PDB entry 1G1X | X-ray diffraction, 2.60 A resolution | chains D and B of the 5 polymer chains in the assembly

== Chain D ==
Molecule: 16S ribosomal RNA
Sequence (41 nucleotides; each row starts with the number of its first residue; note: 54 numbers in that range are skipped by the numbering (no residue carries them; nothing is unmodelled there)):
   582 AAGGCGGCCGAAA
   649 GGCUAGACGGUGGGAGAGGGUGGUGGAA
Not modelled in the structure: 676

== Chain B ==
Name: 30S ribosomal protein S15
Source organism: Thermus thermophilus
Reference sequence: Q5SJ76 (RS15_THET8); aligned to UniProt positions 1-88 over residues 1-88 (the alignment contains insertions or deletions, so no single offset holds)
Chain sequence (88 residues; numbered 1 to 88; the number before each row is that of its first residue):
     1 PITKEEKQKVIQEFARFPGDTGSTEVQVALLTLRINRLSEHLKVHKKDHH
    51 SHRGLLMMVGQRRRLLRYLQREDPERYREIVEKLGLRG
Differences from the reference sequence: conflict Glu79 (Ala in Q5SJ76), Ile80 (Leu in Q5SJ76), Val81 (Ile in Q5SJ76), Leu86 (Ile in Q5SJ76)

== Chain D / chain B interface ==
Residue-residue contacts (20):
  C656(D) with Gln27(B), hydrogen bond to the sugar
  G657(D) with Thr21(B), hydrogen bond to the sugar; Gly22(B), sugar contact; Gln27(B), sugar contact; Leu30(B), phosphate contact
  G658(D) with Lys7(B), salt bridge to the phosphate; Ile11(B), sugar contact; Thr21(B), sugar contact; Leu30(B), phosphate contact
  U659(D) with Lys7(B), salt bridge to the phosphate
  G666(D) with His50(B), sugar contact
  G667(D) with His41(B), base contact; Asp48(B), hydrogen bond to the sugar; His49(B), sugar contact; His50(B), sugar contact
  G668(D) with His45(B), sugar contact; Lys47(B), sugar contact; Asp48(B), sugar contact
  U669(D) with His45(B), hydrogen bond to the sugar; Lys47(B), phosphate contact
Other interface residues (no listed pair), chain D (9 interface residues in all): G649
Other interface residues (no listed pair), chain B (17 interface residues in all): Lys4, Val26, Ser51, Gln61, Glu72

== In short ==
Chain D and chain B form an interface of 9 and 17 residues respectively; the contacts include 4 hydrogen bonds
and 2 salt bridges. Polar pairs include C656(D)-Gln27(B), G657(D)-Thr21(B) and G667(D)-Asp48(B).
Chain D is 16S ribosomal RNA and chain B is 30S ribosomal protein S15 (Thermus thermophilus); the structure,
Structure of ribosomal proteins S15, S6, S18, and 16S ribosomal RNA, was determined by X-ray diffraction.
